6OJ3 - chains C and H of the 11 polymer chains in the assembly; structure by electron microscopy, 4.50 A resolution (low resolution: residue-level contacts below are approximate; hydrogen-bond / salt-bridge calls are withheld).

== Chain C (and H) ==
Molecule: Inner capsid protein VP2
Source organism: Rotavirus A (strain RVA/Monkey/United States/RRV/1975/G3P5B[3])
Notes: chain H of this document is another copy of the same molecule, construct and numbering; everything in this record applies to it too
Reference sequence: B3F2X3 (B3F2X3_ROTRH); residues 1-887 here = UniProt positions 1-887
Sequence (887 residues; row label = number of the first residue in the row):
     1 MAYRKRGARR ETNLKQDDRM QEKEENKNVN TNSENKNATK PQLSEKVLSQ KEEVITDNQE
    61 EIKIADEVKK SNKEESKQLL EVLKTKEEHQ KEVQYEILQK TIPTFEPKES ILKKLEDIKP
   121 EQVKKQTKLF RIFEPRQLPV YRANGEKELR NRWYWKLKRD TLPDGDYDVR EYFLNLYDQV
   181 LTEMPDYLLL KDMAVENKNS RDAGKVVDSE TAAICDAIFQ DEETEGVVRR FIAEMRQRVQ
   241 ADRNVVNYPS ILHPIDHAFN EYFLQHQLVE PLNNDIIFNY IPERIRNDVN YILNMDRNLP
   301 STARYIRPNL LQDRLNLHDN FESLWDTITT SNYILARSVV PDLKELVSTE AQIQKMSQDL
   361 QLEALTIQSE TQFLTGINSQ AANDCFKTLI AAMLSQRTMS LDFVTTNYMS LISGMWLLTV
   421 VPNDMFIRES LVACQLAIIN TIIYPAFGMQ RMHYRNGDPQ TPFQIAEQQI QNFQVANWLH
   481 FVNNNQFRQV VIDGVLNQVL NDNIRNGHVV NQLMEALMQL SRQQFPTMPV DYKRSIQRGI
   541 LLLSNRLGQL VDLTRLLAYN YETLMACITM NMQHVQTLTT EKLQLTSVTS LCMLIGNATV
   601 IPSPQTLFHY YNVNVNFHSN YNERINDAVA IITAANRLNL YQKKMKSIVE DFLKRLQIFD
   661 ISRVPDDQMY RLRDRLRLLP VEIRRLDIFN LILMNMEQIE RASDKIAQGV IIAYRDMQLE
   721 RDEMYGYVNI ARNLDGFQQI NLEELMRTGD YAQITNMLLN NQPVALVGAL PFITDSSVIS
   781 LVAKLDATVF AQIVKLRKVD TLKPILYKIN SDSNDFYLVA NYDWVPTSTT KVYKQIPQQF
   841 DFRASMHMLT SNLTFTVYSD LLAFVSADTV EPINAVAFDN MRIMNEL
Disordered / not traced: 1-107 (chain H: 1-85)

== Interface between chain C and chain H ==
Pairs across the interface (56):
  Asn-320(C) with Asn-545(H)
  Glu-322(C) with Arg-538(H)
  Ser-323(C) with Lys-355(H); Asp-359(H)
  Ile-427(C) with Arg-534(H)
  Arg-428(C) with Val-530(H); Arg-534(H)
  Glu-429(C) with Val-530(H); Asp-531(H); Arg-534(H)
  Arg-455(C) with Thr-527(H)
  Asn-456(C) with Pro-529(H)
  Gly-457(C) with Pro-526(H); Thr-527(H); Met-528(H); Pro-529(H)
  Pro-459(C) with Pro-526(H)
  Gln-576(C) with Arg-534(H)
  Thr-577(C) with Arg-538(H)
  Leu-578(C) with Gln-358(H); Asp-359(H); Gln-361(H); Arg-538(H)
  Tyr-641(C) with Asn-874(H); Arg-882(H); Leu-887(H)
  Gln-642(C) with Asn-874(H)
  Lys-643(C) with Leu-887(H)
  Lys-644(C) with Asn-597(H); Leu-887(H)
  Met-645(C) with Leu-887(H)
  Arg-663(C) with Ala-351(H); Gln-354(H); Gln-358(H)
  Val-664(C) with Ala-351(H)
  Pro-665(C) with Gln-352(H); Lys-355(H)
  Asp-666(C) with Val-347(H)
  Asp-667(C) with Asn-545(H); Arg-546(H); Gln-549(H)
  Gln-668(C) with Lys-355(H)
  Tyr-670(C) with Gln-549(H); Asn-597(H); Glu-886(H)
  Arg-671(C) with Asn-545(H)
  Arg-673(C) with Glu-886(H); Leu-887(H)
  Asp-674(C) with Glu-886(H)
  Arg-747(C) with Val-870(H); Asn-874(H)
  Thr-748(C) with Val-289(H)
  Gly-749(C) with Ile-292(H)
  Arg-797(C) with Asn-294(H); Asp-296(H); Ser-866(H)
Also at the interface, not in a pair above, chain C (34 interface residues in all): Thr-579, Ser-662
Also at the interface, not in a pair above, chain H (32 interface residues in all): Ser-348, Ile-873

== Summary ==
34 residues of chain C and 32 residues of chain H are in contact.
Both chains are Inner capsid protein VP2 (Rotavirus A (strain RVA/Monkey/United States/RRV/1975/G3P5B[3])).
Entry 6OJ3 (In situ structure of rotavirus VP1 RNA-dependent RNA polymerase (TLP)) was determined by electron
microscopy together with 6OJ4, 6OJ5 and 6OJ6 from the same study.
